7O4O - chain A; structure by X-ray diffraction, 1.52 A resolution.

[Chain A]
Molecule: tRNA (Adenine(22)-N(1))-methyltransferase
From: Staphylococcus aureus
Notes: EC 2.1.1.217
UniProt: A0A0D6HIR7 (A0A0D6HIR7_STAAU); numbering as in UniProt (aligned over 1-225)
Chain sequence (226 residues; each row starts with the number of its first residue; numbering starts at 0):
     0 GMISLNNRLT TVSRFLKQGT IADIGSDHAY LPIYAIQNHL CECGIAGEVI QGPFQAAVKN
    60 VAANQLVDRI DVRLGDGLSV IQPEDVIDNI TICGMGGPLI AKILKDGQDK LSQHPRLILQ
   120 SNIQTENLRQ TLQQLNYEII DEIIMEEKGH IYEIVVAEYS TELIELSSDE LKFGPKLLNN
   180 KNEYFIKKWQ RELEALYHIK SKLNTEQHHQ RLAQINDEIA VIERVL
Differences from the reference sequence: expression tag (0)
Ligand contacts: S-adenosylhomocysteine (SAH): Arg-7, Leu-8, Ile-23, Gly-24, Ser-25, Asp-26, Glu-47, Val-48, Ile-49, Pro-52, Gly-74, Asp-75, Gly-76, Cys-92, Gly-93, Met-94, Leu-98, Ile-102, Gln-119
What the authors report for this chain:
  - binding site for S-adenosylhomocysteine: Arg-7 (from molecular simulation)
  - catalytic residues: Asp-26 (proposed by the authors, not directly observed)

[Summary]
Chain A binds S-adenosylhomocysteine. From the paper: the catalytic residue Asp-26; a binding site for
S-adenosylhomocysteine at Arg-7.
Chain A is tRNA (Adenine(22)-N(1))-methyltransferase (Staphylococcus aureus); the structure, Structure of
Staphylococcus aureus m1A22-tRNA methyltransferase in complex with S-adenosylhomocysteine, was determined by
X-ray diffraction, deposited together with 7O4M and 7O4N.
